PDB entry 7B5E | electron microscopy, 4.10 A resolution (low resolution: residue-level contacts below are approximate; hydrogen-bond / salt-bridge calls are withheld) | chains A and B

Chain A (and B):
Name: Anoctamin-1
Source organism: Mus musculus
Notes: chain B of this document is another copy of the same molecule, construct and numbering; everything in this record applies to it too
UniProtKB: Q8BHY3 (ANO1_MOUSE); residue numbers follow UniProt; this construct covers 2-960
Amino-acid sequence (960 residues; each row starts with the number of its first residue):
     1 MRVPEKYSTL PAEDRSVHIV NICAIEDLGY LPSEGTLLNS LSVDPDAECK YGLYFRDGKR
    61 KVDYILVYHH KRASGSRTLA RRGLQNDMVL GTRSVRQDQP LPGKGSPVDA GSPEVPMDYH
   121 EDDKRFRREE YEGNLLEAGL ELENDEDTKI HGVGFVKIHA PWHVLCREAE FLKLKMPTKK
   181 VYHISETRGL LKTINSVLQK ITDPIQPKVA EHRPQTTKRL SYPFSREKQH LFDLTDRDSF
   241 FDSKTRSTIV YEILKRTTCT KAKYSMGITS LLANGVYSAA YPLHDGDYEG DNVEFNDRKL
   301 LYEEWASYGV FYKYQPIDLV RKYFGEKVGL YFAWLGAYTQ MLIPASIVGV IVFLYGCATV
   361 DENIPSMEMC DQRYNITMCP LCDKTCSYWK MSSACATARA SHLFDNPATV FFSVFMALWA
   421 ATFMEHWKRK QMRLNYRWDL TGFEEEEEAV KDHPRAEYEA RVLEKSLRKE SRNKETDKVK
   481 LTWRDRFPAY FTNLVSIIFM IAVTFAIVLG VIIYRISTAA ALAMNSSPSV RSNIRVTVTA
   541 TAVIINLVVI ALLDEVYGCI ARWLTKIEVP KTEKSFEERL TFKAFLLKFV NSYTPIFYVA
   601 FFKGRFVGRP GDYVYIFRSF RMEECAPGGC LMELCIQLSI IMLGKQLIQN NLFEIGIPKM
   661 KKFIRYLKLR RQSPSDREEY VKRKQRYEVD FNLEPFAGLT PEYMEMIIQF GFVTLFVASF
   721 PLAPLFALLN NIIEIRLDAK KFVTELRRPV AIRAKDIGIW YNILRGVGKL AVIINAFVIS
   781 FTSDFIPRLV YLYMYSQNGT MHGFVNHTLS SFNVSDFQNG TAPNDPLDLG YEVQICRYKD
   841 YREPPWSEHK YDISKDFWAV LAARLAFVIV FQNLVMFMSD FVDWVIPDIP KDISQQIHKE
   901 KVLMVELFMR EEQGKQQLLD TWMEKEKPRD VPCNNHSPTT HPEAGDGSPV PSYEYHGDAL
Disordered / not traced: 1-116, 131-164, 260-266, 467-487, 669-682, 911-960
Construct notes: initiating methionine (1); engineered mutation A551 (Ile in Q8BHY3)
Disulfide bonds: C370-C395, C379-C836, C382-C386, C625-C630
Curated features (UniProtKB/Swiss-Prot):
  - binding site (Ca(2+)): E425, N651, E654, E702, E705, E734, D738, D883, D888
  - site: K428 (Unlikely to bind calcium but may play an important structural role)
  - modified residue: S196 (Phosphoserine)
  - glycosylation: N806 (N-linked (GlcNAc...) asparagine)
  - mutagenesis: E425 (E425A/K: Increased Ca(2+) sensitivity), K428 (K428A/E: Decreased Ca(2+) sensitivity), R515 (R515A: Decreased permeability to chloride ions), R535 (R535A: Decreased permeability to chloride ions), N546 (N546D: Decreased threshold for activation by calcium), I550 (I550A: Low constitutive channel activity. Decreased threshold for activation by calcium; I550K: Induces phospholipid scramblase activity), E555 (E555K: Induces phospholipid scramblase activity), K588 (K588A/Q: Decreased permeability to chloride ions), N591 (N591A: Increased permeability to chloride ions), Y593 (Y593D: Decreased threshold for activation by calcium), I596 (I596A: Decreased threshold for activation by calcium), V599 (V599A: Increased threshold for activation by calcium. Increased permeability to chloride ions; V599K/L/R: Increased permeability to chloride ions), 22 further mutagenesis entries in UniProt

How chain A and chain B interact:
Residue-residue contacts - 28 pairs, chain A then chain B:
  E445(A) with H898(B)
  K571(A) with K891(B)
  I853(A) with K855(B)
  K855(A) with K855(B); W858(B)
  W858(A) with K855(B); W858(B); A859(B); A862(B)
  A859(A) with W858(B)
  L861(A) with A862(B)
  A862(A) with W858(B); L861(B); L865(B)
  L865(A) with A862(B); L865(B); A866(B)
  A866(A) with L865(B)
  V868(A) with I869(B)
  I869(A) with V868(B); I869(B); Q872(B)
  Q872(A) with I869(B); Q872(B); N873(B)
  N873(A) with Q872(B)
  M876(A) with M876(B)
  H898(A) with E445(B)
Also at the interface, not in a pair above, chain A (20 interface residues in all): E446, F582, I773, K891
Also at the interface, not in a pair above, chain B (19 interface residues in all): K571, I773, I853, W884

Overview:
20 residues of chain A and 19 residues of chain B are in contact. UniProt lists 9 Ca2+-binding residues and 34
mutagenesis sites on chain A.
Both chains are Anoctamin-1 (Mus musculus). Entry 7B5E (Structure of calcium-bound mTMEM16A(ac)-I551A chloride
channel at 4.1 A resolution) was determined by electron microscopy (same publication as 7B5C and 7B5D).
